Entry 4QWJ (X-ray diffraction, 2.90 A resolution); this record covers chains H and I of the 28 polymer chains in the assembly.

== Chain H ==
Molecule: Proteasome subunit beta type-2
Organism: Saccharomyces cerevisiae
UniProt: P25043 (PSB2_YEAST); residues 1-232 here correspond to UniProt positions 30-261 (UniProt number = residue number + 29)
Chain sequence (232 residues; each row starts with the number of its first residue):
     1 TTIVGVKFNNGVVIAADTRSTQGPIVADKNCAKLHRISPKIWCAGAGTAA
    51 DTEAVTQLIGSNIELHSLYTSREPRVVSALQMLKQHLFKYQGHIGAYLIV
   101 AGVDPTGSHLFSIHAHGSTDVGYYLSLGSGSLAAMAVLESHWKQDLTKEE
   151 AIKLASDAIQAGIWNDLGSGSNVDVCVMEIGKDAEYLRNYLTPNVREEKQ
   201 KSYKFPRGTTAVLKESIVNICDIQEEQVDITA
Disordered / not traced: 223-232
Covalent attachments: CARFILZOMIB, bound form (3BV) linked to Thr1
Residues lining bound ligands:
  - CARFILZOMIB, bound form (3BV; N-{(2S)-2-[(morpholin-4-ylacetyl)amino]-4-phenylbutanoyl}-L-leucyl-N-[(2R,3S,4S)-1,3-dihydroxy-2,6-dimethylheptan-4-yl]-L-phenylalaninamide), molecule 1: Arg19, Ser20, Thr21, Gln22, Ala27, Cys31, Lys33, Gly45, Ala46, Gly47, Thr48, Ala49, Thr52, Ser129, Gly168
  - CARFILZOMIB, bound form (3BV), molecule 2: His114, His116, Ser118, Asp120
UniProt features mapped onto this chain:
  - active site: Thr1 (Nucleophile)

== Chain I ==
Molecule: Proteasome subunit beta type-3
Organism: Saccharomyces cerevisiae
UniProt: P25451 (PSB3_YEAST); residues 0-204 here correspond to UniProt positions 1-205 (UniProt number = residue number + 1)
Chain sequence (205 residues; row label = number of the first residue in the row; numbering starts at 0):
     0 MSDPSSINGGIVVAMTGKDCVAIACDLRLGSQSLGVSNKFEKIFHYGHVF
    50 LGITGLATDVTTLNEMFRYKTNLYKLKEERAIEPETFTQLVSSSLYERRF
   100 GPYFVGPVVAGINSKSGKPFIAGFDLIGCIDEAKDFIVSGTASDQLFGMC
   150 ESLYEPNLEPEDLFETISQALLNAADRDALSGWGAVVYIIKKDEVVKRYL
   200 KMRQD
Disordered / not traced: 0
Ion coordination: Mg2+ site 1: Ala174, Asp177, Ser180; Mg2+ site 2: Asp204 (shared with 2 residues of chain Y)
Residues lining bound ligands: CARFILZOMIB, bound form (3BV; N-{(2S)-2-[(morpholin-4-ylacetyl)amino]-4-phenylbutanoyl}-L-leucyl-N-[(2R,3S,4S)-1,3-dihydroxy-2,6-dimethylheptan-4-yl]-L-phenylalaninamide): Ser4, Arg98, Asp124, Leu125, Ile126, Cys128, Asp130
UniProt features mapped onto this chain:
  - modified residue: Ser30 (Phosphoserine)
  - cross-link: Lys69 (Glycyl lysine isopeptide (Lys-Gly) (interchain with G-Cter in ubiquitin))

== How chain H and chain I interact ==
Pairs across the interface (47):
  Ile25(H) with Asp143(I); Phe146(I), hydrophobic
  Val26(H) with Phe146(I)
  Ala27(H) with Asp130(I); Phe146(I), hydrophobic
  Asp28(H) with Asp130(I); Glu131(I)
  Lys29(H) with Glu150(I), salt bridge
  Ala49(H) with Cys128(I), hydrophobic
  Ala50(H) with Tyr95(I); Ile126(I), hydrophobic; Cys128(I)
  Asp51(H) with Tyr95(I), hydrogen bond; Arg98(I), salt bridge
  Ala54(H) with Tyr95(I)
  Tyr90(H) with Phe99(I), hydrophobic
  His93(H) with Arg98(I), hydrogen bond (backbone-side chain); Phe99(I)
  Arg196(H) with Glu150(I), salt bridge
  Lys199(H) with Ser151(I); Tyr153(I), hydrogen bond (side chain-backbone)
  Ser202(H) with Glu154(I), hydrogen bond
  Tyr203(H) with Ser151(I)
  Lys204(H) with Glu154(I)
  Phe205(H) with Gln168(I)
  Arg207(H) with Asp161(I), salt bridge
  Gly208(H) with Glu164(I)
  Thr209(H) with Glu164(I)
  Thr210(H) with Glu164(I), hydrogen bond; Gln168(I), hydrogen bond
  Ala211(H) with Lys200(I), hydrogen bond (backbone-backbone)
  Val212(H) with Phe163(I), hydrophobic
  Leu213(H) with Tyr198(I), hydrogen bond (backbone-backbone); Leu199(I); Lys200(I)
  Lys214(H) with Arg197(I); Tyr198(I), hydrogen bond (backbone-backbone)
  Glu215(H) with Lys196(I); Arg197(I), salt bridge
  Ser216(H) with Val195(I); Lys196(I), hydrogen bond (backbone-backbone)
  Ile217(H) with Val194(I)
  Val218(H) with Val194(I), hydrogen bond (backbone-backbone); Val195(I); Lys196(I)
  Ile220(H) with Val194(I), hydrophobic
  Asp222(H) with Lys74(I), salt bridge
Other interface residues (no listed pair), chain H (35 interface residues in all): Thr48, Gln57, Ile94, Asn219
Other interface residues (no listed pair), chain I (38 interface residues in all): His44, Gly46, Phe49, Gln88, Asp124, Gly127, Leu152, Glu160, Ser167, Leu171, Tyr187, Asp192, Glu193

== Summary ==
35 residues of chain H and 38 residues of chain I are in contact, with 11 hydrogen bonds and 6 salt bridges.
Polar pairs include Lys29(H)-Glu150(I), Asp51(H)-Arg98(I) and Arg196(H)-Glu150(I). Ligands of chain H:
CARFILZOMIB, bound form. Bound to chain I: CARFILZOMIB, bound form.
Here chain H is Proteasome subunit beta type-2 and chain I is Proteasome subunit beta type-3, both from
Saccharomyces cerevisiae. Entry 4QWJ (yCP beta5-A49T-mutant in complex with carfilzomib) was determined by
X-ray diffraction together with 4QUX, 4QUY, 4QV0, 4QV1, 4QV3, 4QV4 and 42 further entries from the same study.
